2VEL - chain A; structure by X-ray diffraction, 2.30 A resolution.

# Chain A
Name: Glycosomal triosephosphate isomerase
Organism: Trypanosoma brucei brucei
Notes: EC 5.3.1.1
Reference sequence: P04789 (TPIS_TRYBB); numbering as in UniProt; present here: 2-13, 15-72, 80-234, 238-250
Chain sequence (238 residues; numbered 2 to 250; 11 numbers in that range are skipped by the numbering (no residue carries them; nothing is unmodelled there); the number before each row is that of its first residue):
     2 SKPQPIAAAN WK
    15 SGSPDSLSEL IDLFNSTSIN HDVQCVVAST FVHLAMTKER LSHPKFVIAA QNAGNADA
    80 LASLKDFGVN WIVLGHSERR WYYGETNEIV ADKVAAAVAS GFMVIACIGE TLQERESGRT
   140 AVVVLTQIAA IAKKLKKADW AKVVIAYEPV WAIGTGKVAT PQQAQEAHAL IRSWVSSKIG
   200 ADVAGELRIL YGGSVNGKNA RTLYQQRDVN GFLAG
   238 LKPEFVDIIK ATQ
Sequence notes: conflict S15 (Asn in P04789), P18 (Gln in P04789), D19 (Gln in P04789), G68 (Ile in P04789), N69 (Ala in P04789), A70 (Lys in P04789), D71 (Ser in P04789), A72 (Gly in P04789), A81 (Pro in P04789), S82 (Ile in P04789), W100 (Ala in P04789); engineered mutation A233 (Val in P04789)
Ligand contacts: 2-phosphoglycolic acid (PGA): N11, K13, H95, E167, A171, I172, G173, G212, S213, V214, L232, A233, G234, K239
Swiss-Prot annotation at these positions:
  - binding site (substrate): N11, K13
  - active site: H95 (Electrophile), E167 (Proton acceptor)

# In short
Chain A binds 2-phosphoglycolic acid. UniProt lists substrate-binding residues N11 and K13 and active-site
residues H95 and E167.
Chain A is Glycosomal triosephosphate isomerase (Trypanosoma brucei brucei); the structure, Structure-based
enzyme engineering efforts with an inactive monomeric TIM variant: the importance of a single point ..., was
determined by X-ray diffraction, deposited together with 2VEI, 2VEK, 2VEM and 2VEN.
